4J6B - chain A; structure by X-ray diffraction, 2.20 A resolution.

Chain A:
Name: Cytochrome P450 monooxygenase
Organism: Nocardia farcinica
UniProt: Q5YNS8 (Q5YNS8_NOCFA); numbering as in UniProt (aligned over 1-410)
Amino-acid sequence (410 residues; each row starts with the number of its first residue):
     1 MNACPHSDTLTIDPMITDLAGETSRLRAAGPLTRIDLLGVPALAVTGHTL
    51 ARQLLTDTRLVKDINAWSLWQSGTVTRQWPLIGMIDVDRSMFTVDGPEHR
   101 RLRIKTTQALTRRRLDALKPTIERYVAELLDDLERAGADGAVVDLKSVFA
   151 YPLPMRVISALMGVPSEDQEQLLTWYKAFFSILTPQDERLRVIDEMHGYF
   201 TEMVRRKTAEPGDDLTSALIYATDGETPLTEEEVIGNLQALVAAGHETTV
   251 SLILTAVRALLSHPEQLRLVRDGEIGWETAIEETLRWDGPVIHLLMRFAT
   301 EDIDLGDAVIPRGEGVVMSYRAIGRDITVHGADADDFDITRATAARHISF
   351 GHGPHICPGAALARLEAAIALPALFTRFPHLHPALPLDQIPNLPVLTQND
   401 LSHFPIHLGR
Unresolved in the structure: 1-3, 224-225
Metal / ion sites: Mg2+: H6, D8; heme Fe near C357 (its only coordinating residue here)
Small-molecule neighbours:
  - heme (HEM): L55, K62, M91, F92, H99, R103, L110, I158, A240, L241, A244, G245, T248, T249, L252, L285, P290, V291, L294, R297, M318, Y320, S349, F350, G351, P354, H355, I356, C357, P358, G359, L362, A363
  - (3beta)-3-hydroxypregn-5-en-20-one (PLO): G83, M84, V87, F92, F179, F180, M196, Q239, A240, A243, A244, T248, V291, L294, Q398

Summary:
Ligands of chain A: (3beta)-3-hydroxypregn-5-en-20-one and heme. H6 and D8 coordinate Mg2+.
Chain A is Cytochrome P450 monooxygenase (Nocardia farcinica); the structure, The 2.2 A crystal structure of
CYP154C5 from Nocardia farcinica in complex with pregnenolone, was determined by X-ray diffraction together
with 4J6C, 4J6D and 4JBT from the same study.
